PDB entry 8W2R | electron microscopy, 3.23 A resolution | chains A and E of the 12 polymer chains in the assembly

# Chain A
Protein: Integrase
From: Human immunodeficiency virus 1
UniProt: F2WR39 (F2WR39_9HIV1); residue numbers follow UniProt; this construct covers 1-288
Chain sequence (362 residues; numbered -73 to 288; the number before each row is that of its first residue; numbers below 1 keep their minus sign (His-73 is residue -73)):
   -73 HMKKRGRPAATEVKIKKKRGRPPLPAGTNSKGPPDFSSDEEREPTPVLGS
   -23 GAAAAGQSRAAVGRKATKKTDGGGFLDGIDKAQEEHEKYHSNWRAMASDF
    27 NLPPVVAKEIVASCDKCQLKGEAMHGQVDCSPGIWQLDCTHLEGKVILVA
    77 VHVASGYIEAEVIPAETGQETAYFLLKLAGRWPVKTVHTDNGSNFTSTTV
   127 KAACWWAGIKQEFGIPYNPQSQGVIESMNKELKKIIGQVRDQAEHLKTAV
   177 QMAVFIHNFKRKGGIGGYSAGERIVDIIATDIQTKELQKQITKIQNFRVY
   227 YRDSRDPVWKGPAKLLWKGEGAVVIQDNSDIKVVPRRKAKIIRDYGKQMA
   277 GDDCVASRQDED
Not modelled in the structure: -73 to 2, 229-235, 269-288
Construct notes: expression tag (-73 to 0)
Metal / ion sites: Zn2+: His12, His16, Cys40, Cys43; Mg2+ site 1: Asp64, Asp116 (together with Dolutegravir); Mg2+ site 2: Asp64, Glu152 (together with Dolutegravir)
Residues lining bound ligands: Dolutegravir (DLU; (4R,12aS)-N-(2,4-difluorobenzyl)-7-hydroxy-4-methyl-6,8-dioxo-3,4,6,8,12,12a-hexahydro-2H-pyrido[1',2':4,5]pyrazino[2,1-b][1,3]oxazine-9-carboxamide): Asp64, Cys65, Asp116, Asn117, Gly118, Tyr143, Pro145, Gln146, Glu152

# Chain E
Molecule: 27-nt DNA strand
Sequence (27 nucleotides; row label = number of the first residue in the row):
    15 ACTGCTAGAGATTTTCCCGCCCACGCT
Not modelled in the structure: 34-41

# Chain A / chain E interface
Residue-residue contacts (27):
  His51(A) - DG18(E)  hydrogen bond to the base
  Gly52(A) - DT17(E)  hydrogen bond to the phosphate
  Gly52(A) - DG18(E)  hydrogen bond to the phosphate
  Gly52(A) - DC19(E)  phosphate contact
  Gln53(A) - DT17(E)  hydrogen bond to the base
  Gln53(A) - DC19(E)  phosphate contact
  Val54(A) - DG18(E)  phosphate contact
  Val54(A) - DC19(E)  hydrogen bond to the phosphate
  His114(A) - DT17(E)  phosphate contact
  Gly140(A) - DT17(E)  phosphate contact
  Ile141(A) - DC16(E)  phosphate contact
  Ile141(A) - DT17(E)  hydrogen bond to the phosphate
  Asn144(A) - DG18(E)  hydrogen bond to the phosphate
  Gln146(A) - DG18(E)  sugar contact
  Ser147(A) - DT17(E)  hydrogen bond to the phosphate
  Ser147(A) - DG18(E)  phosphate contact
  Gly149(A) - DG18(E)  hydrogen bond to the base
  Gly149(A) - DC19(E)  sugar contact
  Val150(A) - DC19(E)  sugar contact
  Glu152(A) - DG18(E)  base contact
  Ser153(A) - DG18(E)  base contact
  Ser153(A) - DC19(E)  hydrogen bond to the base
  Ser153(A) - DT20(E)  hydrogen bond to the sugar
  Met154(A) - DT20(E)  sugar contact
  Lys156(A) - DT20(E)  hydrogen bond to the base
  Glu157(A) - DA21(E)  sugar contact
  His183(A) - DA21(E)  salt bridge to the phosphate
Interface residues without a listed pair, chain A (19 interface residues in all): Arg187
Interface residues without a listed pair, chain E (7 interface residues in all): DG22

# Overview
Chain A and chain E form an interface of 19 and 7 residues respectively, with 12 hydrogen bonds and 1 salt
bridge. Among the polar pairs are His51(A)-DG18(E), Gln53(A)-DT17(E) and Gly149(A)-DG18(E). Ligands of chain
A: Dolutegravir. His12(A), His16(A), Cys40(A) and Cys43(A) form the Zn2+ site.
Here chain A is Integrase (Human immunodeficiency virus 1) and chain E is a 27-nt DNA strand. Entry 8W2R
(HIV-1 P5-IN intasome core) was determined by electron microscopy together with 8W09 and 8W34 from the same
study.
